Entry 3BLJ (X-ray diffraction, 2.20 A resolution); this record covers chains A and B.

== Chain A (and B) ==
Name: Poly(ADP-ribose) polymerase 15
Organism: Homo sapiens
Notes: EC 2.4.2.30; fragment: Catalytic domain: Residues 459-656; chain B of this document is another copy of the same molecule, construct and numbering; everything in this record applies to it too
UniProtKB: Q460N3 (PAR15_HUMAN); residue numbers follow UniProt; this construct covers 459-656
Sequence (221 residues; numbered 436 to 656; the number before each row is that of its first residue):
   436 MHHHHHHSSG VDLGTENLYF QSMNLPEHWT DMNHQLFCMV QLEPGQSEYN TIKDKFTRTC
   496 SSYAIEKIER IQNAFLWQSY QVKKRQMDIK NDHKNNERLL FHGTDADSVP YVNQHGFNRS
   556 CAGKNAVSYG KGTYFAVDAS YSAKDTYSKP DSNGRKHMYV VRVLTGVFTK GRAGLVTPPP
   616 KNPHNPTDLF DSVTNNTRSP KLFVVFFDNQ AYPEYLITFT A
Unresolved in the structure: 436-459, 558-562 (chain B: 436-458)
Construct notes: expression tag (436-458)
Bound ions: Na+: D523, N526
What the authors report for this chain:
  - mutagenesis - H537Y, H537Y/G538A/Y582C: abolished catalytic activity
  - mutagenesis - G538A, Y582C: decreased catalytic activity

== Chain A / chain B interface ==
Residue-residue contacts (41; chain A residue first):
  L471(A) with I524(B), hydrophobic
  F510(A) with Q521(B), hydrogen bond (backbone-side chain)
  Q513(A) with Q521(B), hydrogen bond
  S514(A) with V517(B); Q521(B)
  V517(A) with Q513(B); S514(B); V517(B), hydrophobic
  Q521(A) with F510(B), hydrogen bond (side chain-backbone); Q513(B), hydrogen bond; S514(B)
  P545(A) with T622(B)
  Y546(A) with T612(B); T622(B); F642(B)
  Q549(A) with T622(B)
  H550(A) with T622(B), hydrogen bond (side chain-backbone); L624(B)
  N553(A) with R554(B), hydrogen bond; T612(B); F642(B)
  R554(A) with N553(B), hydrogen bond; R554(B); S555(B), hydrogen bond; D643(B), salt bridge
  S555(A) with R554(B), hydrogen bond; V611(B)
  V611(A) with C556(B), hydrophobic
  T612(A) with Y546(B); N553(B)
  T622(A) with P545(B); Y546(B); Q549(B); H550(B), hydrogen bond (backbone-side chain)
  F642(A) with Y546(B); N553(B); D643(B)
  D643(A) with R554(B), salt bridge; F642(B); D643(B), hydrogen bond (side chain-backbone)
  N644(A) with N644(B)
Other interface residues (no listed pair), chain A (23 interface residues in all): I524, K525, C556, L624
Other interface residues (no listed pair), chain B (23 interface residues in all): K518, K525

== Overview ==
The chain A/chain B interface involves 23 residues from each chain, with 11 hydrogen bonds and 2 salt bridges.
Polar pairs include R554(A)-D643(B), F510(A)-Q521(B) and Q513(A)-Q521(B). The Na+ site is built by D523(A) and
N526(A). From the paper: H537Y and H537Y/G538A/Y582C of chain A abolish catalytic activity; G538A and Y582C of
chain A reduce catalytic activity.
Chain A and chain B are both Poly(ADP-ribose) polymerase 15 (Homo sapiens); the structure, Crystal structure
of human poly(ADP-ribose) polymerase 15, catalytic fragment, was determined by X-ray diffraction, deposited
together with 4X52, 2X5Y, 3GEY and 2PQF.
